8G1R - chains C and E of the 5 polymer chains in the assembly; structure by electron microscopy, 3.40 A resolution.

== Chain C ==
Protein: major head protein
From: Vibrio phage ICP1_2011_A
Reference sequence: A0A385IH56 (A0A385IH56_9CAUD); residue numbers follow UniProt; this construct covers 1-339
Chain sequence (345 residues; row label = number of the first residue in the row):
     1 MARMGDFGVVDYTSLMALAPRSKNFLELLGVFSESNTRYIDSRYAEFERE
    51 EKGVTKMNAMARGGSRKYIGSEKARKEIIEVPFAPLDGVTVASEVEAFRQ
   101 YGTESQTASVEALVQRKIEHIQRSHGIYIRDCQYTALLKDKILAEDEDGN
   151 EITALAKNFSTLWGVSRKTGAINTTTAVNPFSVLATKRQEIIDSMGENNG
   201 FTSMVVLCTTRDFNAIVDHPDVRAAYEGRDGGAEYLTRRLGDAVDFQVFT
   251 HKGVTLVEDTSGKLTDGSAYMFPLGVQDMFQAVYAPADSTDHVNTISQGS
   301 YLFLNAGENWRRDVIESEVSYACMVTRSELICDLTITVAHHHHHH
Unresolved in the structure: 1-7, 339-345
Construct notes: expression tag (340-345)
Reported in the primary citation:
  - mutagenesis - R223H, E234K: increased growth with Serine protease (chain E)
  - mutagenesis - R223H: decreased binding to Serine protease (chain E)

== Chain E ==
Protein: Serine protease
From: Vibrio cholerae
Reference sequence: M1R2Y9 (M1R2Y9_VIBCE); residues 1-298 here = UniProt positions 1-298
Chain sequence (298 residues; each row starts with the number of its first residue):
     1 MTTITTTTNNTFDLANVIAEYKAGFEQYKADNKQYNADAYRRKIESINSD
    51 AALTNGAFNQFAYGSQMFEGKTLQEIAESLKTMQVKDSSREDENGLIFPH
   101 VTLQLVSPTTPAQYYGLIAEAVKLGFEVCPDWRLHVGTGRNFPACRLVRQ
   151 AEWYKPHNEKLMAERIAEAEKQEAERLKAEYFNEHRVQAYVEQAQRKFMA
   201 TQAQQAAISLSAAISRELYASSGLSDDDLAVVAQSDVWAFNTLAPQLQEK
   251 DPNVISAALTGAGFVKGKHKLSDGKQATLWVKDGADVTALTLESKYIQ
Unresolved in the structure: 1-33, 173-298

== Chain C / chain E interface ==
Pairs across the interface (4):
  Asp221(C) - Ser107(E)
  Asp221(C) - Pro108(E)
  Ala224(C) - Ser107(E)
  Ala225(C) - Ser107(E)
Also at the interface, not in a pair above, chain C (4 interface residues in all): Pro220
Also at the interface, not in a pair above, chain E (4 interface residues in all): Val106, Thr109

== Overview ==
The chain C/chain E interface involves 4 residues from each chain. From the paper: R223H and E234K of chain C
increase growth with Serine protease (chain E); R223H of chain C reduces binding to Serine protease (chain E).
Here chain C is major head protein (Vibrio phage ICP1_2011_A) and chain E is Serine protease (Vibrio
cholerae). Entry 8G1R (A Vibrio cholerae viral satellite enables efficient horizontal transfer by using an
external scaffold to assemble ...) was determined by electron microscopy.
